PDB entry 3FKI | X-ray diffraction, 3.88 A resolution | chains B and C of the 12 polymer chains in the assembly

# Chain B
Protein: DNA-directed RNA polymerase II subunit RPB2
Organism: Saccharomyces cerevisiae
Notes: EC 2.7.7.6
Reference sequence: P08518 (RPB2_YEAST); residues 1-1224 here = UniProt positions 1-1224
Chain sequence (1224 residues; row label = number of the first residue in the row):
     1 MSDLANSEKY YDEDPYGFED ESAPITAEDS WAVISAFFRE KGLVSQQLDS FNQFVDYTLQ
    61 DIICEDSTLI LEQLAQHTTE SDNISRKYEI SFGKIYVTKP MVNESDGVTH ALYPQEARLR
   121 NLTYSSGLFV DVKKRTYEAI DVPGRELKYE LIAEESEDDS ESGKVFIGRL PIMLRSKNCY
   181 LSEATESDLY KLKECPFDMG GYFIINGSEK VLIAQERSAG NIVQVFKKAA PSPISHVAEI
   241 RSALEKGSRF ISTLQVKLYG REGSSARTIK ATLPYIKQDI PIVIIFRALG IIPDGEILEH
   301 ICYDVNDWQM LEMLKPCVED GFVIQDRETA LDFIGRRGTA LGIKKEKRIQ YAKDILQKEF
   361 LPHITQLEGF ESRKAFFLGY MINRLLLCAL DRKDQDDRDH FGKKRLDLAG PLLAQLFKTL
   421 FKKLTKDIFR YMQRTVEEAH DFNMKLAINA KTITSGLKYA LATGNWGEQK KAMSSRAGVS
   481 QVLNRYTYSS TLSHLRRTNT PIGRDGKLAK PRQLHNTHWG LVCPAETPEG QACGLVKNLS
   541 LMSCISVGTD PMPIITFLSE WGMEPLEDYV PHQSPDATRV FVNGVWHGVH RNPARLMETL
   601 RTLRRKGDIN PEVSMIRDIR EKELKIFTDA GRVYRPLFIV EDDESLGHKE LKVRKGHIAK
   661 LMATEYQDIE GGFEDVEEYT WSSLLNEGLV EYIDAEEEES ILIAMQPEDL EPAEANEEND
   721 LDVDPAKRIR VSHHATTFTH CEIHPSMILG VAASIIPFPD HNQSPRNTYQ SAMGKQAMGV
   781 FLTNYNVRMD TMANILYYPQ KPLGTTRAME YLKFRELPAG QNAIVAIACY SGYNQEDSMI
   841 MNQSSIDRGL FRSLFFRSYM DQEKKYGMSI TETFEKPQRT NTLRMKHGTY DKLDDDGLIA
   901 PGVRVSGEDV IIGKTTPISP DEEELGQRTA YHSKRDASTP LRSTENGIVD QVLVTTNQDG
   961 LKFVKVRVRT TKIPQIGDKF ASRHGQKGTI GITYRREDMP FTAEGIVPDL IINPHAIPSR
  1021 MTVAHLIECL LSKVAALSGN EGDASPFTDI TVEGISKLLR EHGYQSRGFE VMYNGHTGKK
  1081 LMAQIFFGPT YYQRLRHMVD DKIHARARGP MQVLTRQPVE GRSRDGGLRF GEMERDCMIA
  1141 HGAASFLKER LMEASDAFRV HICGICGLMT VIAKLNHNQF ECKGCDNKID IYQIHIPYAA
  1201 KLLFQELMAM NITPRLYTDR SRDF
Not modelled in the structure: 1-19, 72-89, 135-163, 337-345, 670-677, 717-719, 920-932
Metal / ion sites: Zn2+: Cys1163, Cys1166, Cys1182, Cys1185

# Chain C
Protein: DNA-directed RNA polymerase II subunit RPB3
Organism: Saccharomyces cerevisiae
Reference sequence: P16370 (RPB3_YEAST); numbering as in UniProt (aligned over 1-318)
Chain sequence (318 residues; numbered 1 to 318; the number before each row is that of its first residue):
     1 MSEEGPQVKI REASKDNVDF ILSNVDLAMA NSLRRVMIAE IPTLAIDSVE VETNTTVLAD
    61 EFIAHRLGLI PLQSMDIEQL EYSRDCFCED HCDKCSVVLT LQAFGESEST TNVYSKDLVI
   121 VSNLMGRNIG HPIIQDKEGN GVLICKLRKG QELKLTCVAK KGIAKEHAKW GPAAAIEFEY
   181 DPWNKLKHTD YWYEQDSAKE WPQSKNCEYE DPPNEGDPFD YKAQADTFYM NVESVGSIPV
   241 DQVVVRGIDT LQKKVASILL ALTQMDQDKV NFASGDNNTA SNMLGSNEDV MMTGAEQDPY
   301 SNASQMGNTG SGGYDNAW
Not modelled in the structure: 1-2, 270-318
Metal / ion sites: Zn2+: Cys86, Cys88, Cys92, Cys95
Curated features (UniProtKB/Swiss-Prot):
  - binding site (Zn(2+)): Cys86, Cys88, Cys92, Cys95
  - modified residue: Ser2 (N-acetylserine)
  - natural variant: Ala30 (A30D: In mutant RPB3-1)
  - mutagenesis: Lys9 (K9E: Transcript termination readthrough)

# Interface between chain B and chain C
Contacting residue pairs - 77 pairs, chain B then chain C:
  Asn786(B) - Val57(C)
  Tyr797(B) - Glu61(C)
  Tyr797(B) - Phe62(C)  hydrophobic
  Tyr798(B) - Phe62(C)  hydrophobic
  Tyr798(B) - His65(C)
  Tyr798(B) - Arg66(C)  hydrogen bond
  Ser844(B) - Ala168(C)
  Asp847(B) - His65(C)
  Asp847(B) - His167(C)  salt bridge
  Asp847(B) - Ala168(C)  hydrogen bond (side chain-backbone)
  Arg848(B) - His65(C)  hydrogen bond (backbone-side chain)
  Arg848(B) - Leu69(C)
  Arg848(B) - Ala168(C)
  Gly849(B) - His65(C)
  Arg852(B) - His65(C)  hydrogen bond
  Ile948(B) - Glu61(C)
  Arg969(B) - Ala59(C)
  Arg969(B) - Asp60(C)  salt bridge
  Arg969(B) - Glu61(C)  salt bridge
  Thr971(B) - Glu61(C)  hydrogen bond
  Arg995(B) - Lys165(C)
  Arg996(B) - Arg34(C)  hydrogen bond (backbone-side chain)
  Arg996(B) - Ile38(C)
  Arg996(B) - Ala174(C)  hydrogen bond (side chain-backbone)
  Arg996(B) - Ala175(C)
  Glu997(B) - Arg34(C)
  Glu997(B) - Arg35(C)  hydrogen bond (backbone-side chain)
  Glu997(B) - Ile38(C)
  Glu997(B) - Ala39(C)
  Asp998(B) - Arg35(C)  salt bridge
  Phe1001(B) - Arg34(C)
  Phe1001(B) - Phe178(C)  hydrophobic
  Ala1003(B) - Glu177(C)
  Ala1003(B) - Phe178(C)  hydrogen bond (backbone-backbone)
  Ala1003(B) - Glu179(C)
  Glu1004(B) - Glu177(C)
  Gly1005(B) - Ile176(C)
  Arg1060(B) - Lys199(C)  hydrogen bond (side chain-backbone)
  Arg1060(B) - Pro202(C)
  Gly1063(B) - Pro202(C)
  Gln1065(B) - Glu200(C)  hydrogen bond (side chain-backbone)
  Gln1065(B) - Trp201(C)
  Arg1067(B) - Trp192(C)
  Arg1067(B) - Glu194(C)  salt bridge
  Phe1069(B) - Trp201(C)
  Glu1070(B) - Trp201(C)
  Tyr1073(B) - Phe178(C)
  Tyr1073(B) - Glu179(C)
  Tyr1073(B) - Tyr180(C)  hydrophobic
  Gly1075(B) - Asn31(C)  hydrogen bond (backbone-side chain)
  Gly1075(B) - Arg34(C)
  Gly1075(B) - Arg35(C)  hydrogen bond (backbone-side chain)
  His1076(B) - Asn31(C)  hydrogen bond (backbone-side chain)
  His1076(B) - Arg35(C)  hydrogen bond
  Thr1077(B) - Leu27(C)
  Thr1077(B) - Asn31(C)  hydrogen bond (backbone-side chain)
  Gly1078(B) - Leu27(C)
  Gly1078(B) - Asn31(C)
  Gly1078(B) - Phe178(C)
  Gly1078(B) - Tyr180(C)
  Lys1079(B) - Leu27(C)
  Lys1079(B) - Tyr180(C)
  Lys1079(B) - His188(C)
  Lys1080(B) - Tyr180(C)  hydrogen bond (backbone-side chain)
  Lys1080(B) - Asp181(C)  hydrogen bond (side chain-backbone)
  Lys1080(B) - His188(C)
  Lys1080(B) - Thr189(C)
  Leu1081(B) - His188(C)
  Leu1081(B) - Thr189(C)
  Met1082(B) - His188(C)
  Met1082(B) - Thr189(C)
  Met1082(B) - Asp190(C)  hydrogen bond (backbone-backbone)
  Gln1084(B) - Thr189(C)
  Gln1084(B) - Asp190(C)  hydrogen bond (side chain-backbone)
  Gln1084(B) - Tyr191(C)  hydrogen bond (side chain-backbone)
  Gln1084(B) - Trp192(C)
  Gln1084(B) - Trp201(C)
Also at the interface, not in a pair above, chain B (40 interface residues in all): Met999, Thr1002, Tyr1064, Val1071, Asn1074
Also at the interface, not in a pair above, chain C (40 interface residues in all): Ala28, Ala164, Ala173, Asn184, Lys187

# In short
Chain B and chain C each contribute 40 residues to their interface, with 21 hydrogen bonds and 5 salt bridges.
Among the polar pairs are Asp847(B)-His167(C), Arg969(B)-Asp60(C) and Arg969(B)-Glu61(C). Curated annotation
(UniProt) lists 4 Zn2+-binding residues and one mutagenesis site on chain C.
Here chain B is DNA-directed RNA polymerase II subunit RPB2 and chain C is DNA-directed RNA polymerase II
subunit RPB3, both from Saccharomyces cerevisiae. Entry 3FKI (12-Subunit RNA Polymerase II Refined with Zn-SAD
data) was determined by X-ray diffraction.
